Entry 4DFP (X-ray diffraction, 2.00 A resolution); this record covers chains A and C of the 3 polymer chains in the assembly.

== Chain A ==
Name: DNA polymerase I, thermostable
Source organism: Thermus aquaticus
Notes: EC 2.7.7.7; fragment: Klenow Fragment
Reference sequence: P19821 (DPO1_THEAQ); residues 293-832 here = UniProt positions 293-832
Amino-acid sequence (540 residues; numbered 293 to 832; the number before each row is that of its first residue):
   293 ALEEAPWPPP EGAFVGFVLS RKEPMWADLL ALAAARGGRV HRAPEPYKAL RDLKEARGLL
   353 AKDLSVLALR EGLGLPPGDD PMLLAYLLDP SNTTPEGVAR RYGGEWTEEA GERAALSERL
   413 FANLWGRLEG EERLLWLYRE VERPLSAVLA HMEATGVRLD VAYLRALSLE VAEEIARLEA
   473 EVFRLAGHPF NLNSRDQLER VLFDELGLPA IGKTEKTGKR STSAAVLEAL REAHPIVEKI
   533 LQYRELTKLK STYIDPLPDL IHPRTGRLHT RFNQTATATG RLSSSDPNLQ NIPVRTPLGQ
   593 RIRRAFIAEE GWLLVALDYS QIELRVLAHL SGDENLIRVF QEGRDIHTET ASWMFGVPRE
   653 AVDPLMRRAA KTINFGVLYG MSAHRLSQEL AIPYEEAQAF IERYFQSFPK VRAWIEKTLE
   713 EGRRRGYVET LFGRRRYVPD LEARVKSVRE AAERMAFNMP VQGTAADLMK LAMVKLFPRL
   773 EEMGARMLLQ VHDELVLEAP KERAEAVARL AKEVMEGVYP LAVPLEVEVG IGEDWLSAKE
Disordered / not traced: 293
Metal / ion sites: Mg2+ site 1: Asp610, Tyr611, Asp785 (together with 0L7); Mg2+ site 2: Asp610, Asp785 (together with 0L7)
Small-molecule neighbours: 0L7 (2-amino-5-(5-aminopent-1-yn-1-yl)-7-{2-deoxy-5-O-[(S)-hydroxy{[(S)-hydroxy(phosphonooxy)phosphoryl]oxy}phosphoryl]-beta-D-erythro-pentofuranosyl}-3,7-dihydro-4H-pyrrolo[2,3-d]pyrimidin-4-one): Arg573, Asp610, Tyr611, Ser612, Gln613, Ile614, Glu615, His639, Arg659, Arg660, Lys663, Thr664, Phe667, Tyr671, Asn750, Asp785
From the paper describing this entry:
  - conformationally variable residues (side-chain flip): Arg660

== Chain C ==
Molecule: 16-nt DNA strand
Sequence (16 nucleotides; row label = number of the first residue in the row):
   201 AAACGGCGCC GTGGTC

== How chain A and chain C interact ==
Contacting residue pairs (61):
  Asn483(A) - DT212(C)  hydrogen bond to the phosphate
  Asn485(A) - DG211(C)  phosphate contact
  Asn485(A) - DT212(C)  sugar contact
  Ser486(A) - DT212(C)  hydrogen bond to the phosphate
  Ser486(A) - DG213(C)  hydrogen bond to the phosphate
  Asp488(A) - DG213(C)  sugar contact
  Gln489(A) - DG213(C)  phosphate contact
  Ile503(A) - DA201(C)  base contact
  Gly504(A) - DA201(C)  sugar contact
  Lys505(A) - DA201(C)  sugar contact
  Ser513(A) - DA201(C)  sugar contact
  Ser515(A) - DA201(C)  hydrogen bond to the phosphate
  Ala517(A) - DA201(C)  base contact
  Ala517(A) - DA202(C)  base contact
  Val518(A) - DA201(C)  base contact
  Ala521(A) - DA201(C)  base contact
  Ser543(A) - DC210(C)  sugar contact
  Thr544(A) - DC210(C)  sugar contact
  Ala568(A) - DC207(C)  phosphate contact
  Ala568(A) - DG208(C)  phosphate contact
  Thr569(A) - DC207(C)  phosphate contact
  Ala570(A) - DG206(C)  phosphate contact
  Ala570(A) - DC207(C)  hydrogen bond to the phosphate
  Thr571(A) - DG206(C)  sugar contact
  Arg573(A) - DG205(C)  base contact
  Arg573(A) - DG206(C)  hydrogen bond to the base
  Ser575(A) - DC207(C)  phosphate contact
  Ser575(A) - DG208(C)  hydrogen bond to the phosphate
  Ser576(A) - DG208(C)  sugar contact
  Ser577(A) - DG208(C)  phosphate contact
  Ser577(A) - DC209(C)  phosphate contact
  Asp578(A) - DC209(C)  hydrogen bond to the phosphate
  Asn580(A) - DG208(C)  hydrogen bond to the sugar
  Asn580(A) - DC209(C)  phosphate contact
  Thr664(A) - DC204(C)  base contact
  Phe667(A) - DC204(C)  base contact
  Gly668(A) - DC204(C)  base contact
  Tyr671(A) - DC204(C)  sugar contact
  Gly672(A) - DA203(C)  sugar contact
  Gly672(A) - DC204(C)  sugar contact
  Met673(A) - DC204(C)  base contact
  Ser674(A) - DA202(C)  sugar contact
  Ser674(A) - DA203(C)  base contact
  Ser674(A) - DC204(C)  hydrogen bond to the phosphate
  His676(A) - DA201(C)  base contact
  His676(A) - DA202(C)  sugar contact
  Arg677(A) - DA202(C)  base contact
  Arg677(A) - DC204(C)  salt bridge to the phosphate
  Gln680(A) - DA201(C)  hydrogen bond to the base
  Gln680(A) - DA202(C)  base contact
  Glu681(A) - DA202(C)  hydrogen bond to the base
  Arg728(A) - DG206(C)  salt bridge to the phosphate
  Arg746(A) - DA203(C)  sugar contact
  Arg746(A) - DC204(C)  hydrogen bond to the phosphate
  Arg746(A) - DG205(C)  salt bridge to the phosphate
  Met747(A) - DG205(C)  phosphate contact
  Met747(A) - DG206(C)  phosphate contact
  Asn750(A) - DG205(C)  sugar contact
  Gln754(A) - DG205(C)  base contact
  Gln754(A) - DG206(C)  hydrogen bond to the sugar
  His784(A) - DG206(C)  base contact
Interface residues without a listed pair, chain A (49 interface residues in all): Glu507, Lys540, Pro548, Asn565, Pro579, Asn583, Ala743

== Summary ==
49 residues of chain A and 13 residues of chain C are in contact; the contacts include 14 hydrogen bonds and 3
salt bridges. Polar contacts include Arg573(A)-DG206(C), Gln680(A)-DA201(C) and Glu681(A)-DA202(C). Bound to
chain A: compound 0L7. The Mg2+ site 1 is built by Asp610(A), Tyr611(A) and Asp785(A). The paper reports
conformational variability at Arg660(A).
Here chain A is DNA polymerase I, thermostable (Thermus aquaticus) and chain C is a 16-nt DNA strand. Entry
4DFP (Crystal structure of the large fragment of DNA Polymerase I from Thermus aqauticus in a ternary ...) was
determined by X-ray diffraction (same publication as 4DF4, 4DF8, 4DFJ, 4DFK and 4DFM).
